Entry 7BO9 (X-ray diffraction, 1.56 A resolution); this record covers chains A and D of the 6 polymer chains in the assembly.

# Chain A (and D)
Name: CC-Type2-(VaYd)4-Y3F-W19(BrPhe)
Notes: chain D of this document is another copy of the same molecule, construct and numbering; everything in this record applies to it too
Amino-acid sequence (32 residues; numbered 0 to 31; the number before each row is that of its first residue; numbering starts at 0):
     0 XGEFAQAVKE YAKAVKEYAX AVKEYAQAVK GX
Not modelled in the structure: 0, 31
Modified positions: ACE (acetyl group) at position 0; 4BF (4-bromo-L-phenylalanine) at position 19; NH2 (amino group) at position 31

# Interface between chain A and chain D
Residue-residue contacts - 6 pairs, chain A then chain D:
  Val-7(A) / Phe-3(D)  hydrophobic
  Tyr-10(A) / Tyr-10(D)
  Val-14(A) / Tyr-10(D)
  Tyr-17(A) / Tyr-17(D)  hydrogen bond
  Val-21(A) / Tyr-17(D)
  Tyr-24(A) / Tyr-24(D)  hydrogen bond
Also at the interface, not in a pair above, chain A (8 interface residues in all): Phe-3, Val-28

# Summary
Chain A and chain D form an interface of 8 and 4 residues respectively, with 2 hydrogen bonds. Polar contacts
include Tyr-17(A)/Tyr-17(D) and Tyr-24(A)/Tyr-24(D).
Chain A and chain D are both CC-Type2-(VaYd)4-Y3F-W19(BrPhe); the structure, A hexameric de novo coiled-coil
assembly: CC-Type2-(VaYd)4-Y3F-W19(BrPhe), was determined by X-ray diffraction, deposited together with 7BO8
and 7BOA.
